PDB entry 7ZRJ | electron microscopy, 3.70 A resolution | chains A and C of the 4 polymer chains in the assembly

Chain A:
Molecule: Potassium-transporting ATPase potassium-binding subunit
From: Escherichia coli
UniProt: P03959 (KDPA_ECOLI); residue numbers follow UniProt; this construct covers 1-557
Sequence (557 residues; each row starts with the number of its first residue):
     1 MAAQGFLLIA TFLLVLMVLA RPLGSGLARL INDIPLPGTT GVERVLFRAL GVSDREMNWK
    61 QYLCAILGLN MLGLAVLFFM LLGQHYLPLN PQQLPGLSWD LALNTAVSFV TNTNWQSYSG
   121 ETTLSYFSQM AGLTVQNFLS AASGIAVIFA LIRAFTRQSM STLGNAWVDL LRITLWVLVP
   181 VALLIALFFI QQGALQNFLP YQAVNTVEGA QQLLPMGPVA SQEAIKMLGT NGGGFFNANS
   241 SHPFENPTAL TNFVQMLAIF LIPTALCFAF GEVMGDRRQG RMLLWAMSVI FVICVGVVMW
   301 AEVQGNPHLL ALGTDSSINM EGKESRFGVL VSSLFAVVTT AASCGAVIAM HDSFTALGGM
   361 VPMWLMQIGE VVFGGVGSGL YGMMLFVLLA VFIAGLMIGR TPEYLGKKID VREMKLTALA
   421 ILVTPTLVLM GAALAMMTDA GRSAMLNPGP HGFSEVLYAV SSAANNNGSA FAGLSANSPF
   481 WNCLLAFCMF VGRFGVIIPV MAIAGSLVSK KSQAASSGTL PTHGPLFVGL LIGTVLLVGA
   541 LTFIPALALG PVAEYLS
Ion coordination: K+ site 1: Asn112, Thr113, Thr230, Asn231, Ser343, Cys344, Asn466, Asn467; K+ site 2 near Ile421 (its only coordinating residue here); K+ site 3 near Thr424 (its only coordinating residue here); K+ site 4 near Gly468 (its only coordinating residue here)
Curated features (UniProtKB/Swiss-Prot):
  - mutagenesis: Gly232 (G232A/S: Decrease in K(+) affinity and loss of cation selectivity)

Chain C:
Molecule: Potassium-transporting ATPase KdpC subunit
From: Escherichia coli
UniProt: P03961 (KDPC_ECOLI); numbering as in UniProt (aligned over 1-190)
Sequence (190 residues; numbered 1 to 190; the number before each row is that of its first residue):
     1 MSGLRPALST FIFLLLITGG VYPLLTTVLG QWWFPWQANG SLIREGDTVR GSALIGQNFT
    61 GNGYFHGRPS ATAEMPYNPQ ASGGSNLAVS NPELDKLIAA RVAALRAANP DASASVPVEL
   121 VTASASGLDN NITPQAAAWQ IPRVAKARNL SVEQLTQLIA KYSQQPLVKY IGQPVVNIVE
   181 LNLALDKLDE
Curated features (UniProtKB/Swiss-Prot):
  - mutagenesis: Gln140 to Leu150 (Cell does not grow at low potassium concentrations)

Chain A / chain C interface:
Contacting residue pairs (188; chain A residue first):
  Gln4(A) with Lys169(C); Tyr170(C)
  Leu7(A) with Tyr170(C)
  Leu8(A) with Tyr170(C), hydrophobic; Ile171(C), hydrophobic
  Thr11(A) with Tyr170(C), hydrogen bond
  Leu46(A) with Phe13(C), hydrophobic
  Leu50(A) with Ser9(C), hydrogen bond (backbone-side chain); Thr10(C); Phe13(C), hydrophobic
  Gly51(A) with Pro6(C)
  Leu69(A) with Phe11(C), hydrophobic
  Leu72(A) with Leu8(C), hydrophobic; Phe11(C), hydrophobic
  Gly73(A) with Phe11(C)
  Val76(A) with Phe11(C), hydrophobic
  Glu121(A) with Pro79(C); Gln80(C); Ser82(C), hydrogen bond
  Thr122(A) with Gln80(C)
  Met130(A) with Gly19(C); Pro23(C)
  Ala131(A) with Gly19(C)
  Val135(A) with Leu15(C), hydrophobic; Thr18(C); Gly19(C)
  Phe138(A) with Thr18(C); Tyr22(C), hydrophobic
  Leu139(A) with Leu14(C), hydrophobic
  Trp167(A) with Pro6(C); Ala7(C), hydrophobic; Thr10(C)
  Leu171(A) with Thr10(C); Phe13(C), hydrophobic; Leu14(C), hydrophobic
  Thr174(A) with Leu14(C); Thr18(C)
  Leu175(A) with Phe13(C), hydrophobic; Ile17(C), hydrophobic
  Ala182(A) with Tyr22(C)
  Leu183(A) with Tyr22(C), hydrophobic; Leu25(C), hydrophobic; Thr26(C)
  Ala186(A) with Thr26(C)
  Leu187(A) with Leu29(C), hydrophobic; Trp33(C), hydrophobic
  Ile190(A) with Phe34(C); Gln37(C); Ala38(C), hydrophobic
  Gln191(A) with Phe34(C); Gln37(C), hydrogen bond (backbone-side chain)
  Gly193(A) with Gln37(C); Leu54(C)
  Ala194(A) with Gln37(C)
  Leu195(A) with Gln37(C); Ala38(C); Gly40(C)
  Gln196(A) with Pro23(C), hydrogen bond (side chain-backbone); Thr26(C), hydrogen bond; Thr27(C), hydrogen bond; Gln31(C), hydrogen bond (backbone-side chain); Ala38(C), hydrogen bond (backbone-backbone)
  Asn197(A) with Gln31(C); Ala38(C); Asn39(C); Gly40(C)
  Phe198(A) with Thr27(C)
  Leu199(A) with Asn39(C)
  Tyr201(A) with Gln80(C)
  Gln202(A) with Val49(C)
  Ala203(A) with Val49(C)
  Val204(A) with Val49(C), hydrophobic; Arg50(C); Gly51(C)
  Asn205(A) with Val49(C); Arg50(C)
  Thr206(A) with Arg50(C), hydrogen bond (backbone-side chain); Gln57(C), hydrogen bond; Phe59(C)
  Val207(A) with Arg50(C); Phe59(C), hydrophobic; Tyr64(C); Leu183(C), hydrophobic
  Glu208(A) with Asn58(C); Phe59(C); Thr60(C), hydrogen bond (side chain-backbone)
  Gln212(A) with Gln57(C); Tyr77(C); Pro79(C)
  Leu213(A) with Pro79(C); Gln80(C)
  Leu214(A) with Leu42(C), hydrophobic; Ile55(C), hydrophobic; Pro79(C), hydrophobic
  Pro215(A) with Pro79(C)
  Met216(A) with Gly40(C)
  Ser221(A) with Tyr22(C), hydrogen bond (backbone-side chain); Pro23(C); Thr26(C)
  Ala224(A) with Tyr22(C)
  Ile225(A) with Tyr22(C)
  Phe236(A) with Ser82(C)
  Asn237(A) with Ser82(C); Gly83(C)
  Ala238(A) with Ser82(C), hydrogen bond (backbone-backbone); Ser126(C)
  Ser241(A) with Ser126(C)
  His242(A) with Ile55(C); Ser82(C); Leu128(C)
  Pro243(A) with Leu54(C); Leu128(C)
  Phe244(A) with Gly40(C); Leu54(C), hydrophobic; Ile55(C), hydrophobic
  Pro247(A) with Leu54(C), hydrophobic
  Ala249(A) with Ile171(C); Gly172(C)
  Leu250(A) with Leu167(C), hydrophobic
  Phe253(A) with Ile171(C), hydrophobic
  Asn306(A) with Val89(C); Leu94(C)
  His308(A) with Asp95(C)
  Leu309(A) with Ile98(C), hydrophobic; Val118(C), hydrophobic
  Leu312(A) with Asp95(C); Ile98(C), hydrophobic; Ala99(C); Val102(C)
  Gly313(A) with Val102(C); Arg106(C); Ala114(C); Val116(C), hydrogen bond (backbone-backbone)
  Thr314(A) with Ser115(C); Val116(C)
  Asp315(A) with Ser115(C); Val116(C), hydrogen bond (backbone-backbone); Pro117(C); Val118(C)
  Ser316(A) with Val118(C)
  Ile318(A) with Val118(C)
  Met320(A) with Arg68(C), hydrogen bond (backbone-side chain); Val118(C), hydrophobic; Thr122(C); Ala123(C)
  Glu321(A) with Ser85(C), hydrogen bond; Leu94(C); Thr122(C); Ala123(C), hydrogen bond (side chain-backbone)
  Gly322(A) with Ala123(C), hydrogen bond (backbone-backbone); Ala125(C)
  Lys323(A) with Arg68(C), hydrogen bond (backbone-side chain); Ser124(C); Ala125(C), hydrogen bond (backbone-backbone)
  Glu324(A) with Arg68(C); Ala125(C); Ser126(C), hydrogen bond (side chain-backbone); Asp129(C)
  Ser325(A) with Arg68(C); Asp129(C), hydrogen bond; Asn131(C), hydrogen bond; Gln173(C)
  Arg326(A) with Asp129(C), salt bridge; Asn131(C); Gly172(C); Gln173(C), hydrogen bond (backbone-backbone)
  Gly328(A) with Gln173(C)
  Val331(A) with Ile171(C)
  Ile348(A) with Ala125(C)
  Ala349(A) with Ala125(C), hydrophobic
  Met350(A) with Gly83(C); Ser85(C); Asn86(C); Ala125(C)
  Asp352(A) with Asn86(C)
  Ser353(A) with Ser85(C); Leu87(C), hydrogen bond (side chain-backbone)
  Phe354(A) with Val89(C)
  Thr355(A) with Val89(C)
  Leu446(A) with Asn86(C)
  Asn447(A) with Asn86(C); Leu87(C); Ala88(C), hydrogen bond (side chain-backbone); Asn91(C)
  Pro448(A) with Asn91(C)
  His451(A) with Ala88(C)
  Ala472(A) with Asn86(C), hydrogen bond (backbone-side chain)
  Gly473(A) with Asn86(C)
Also at the interface, not in a pair above, chain A (101 interface residues in all): Thr134, Gln136, Ala210, Asn319, Val329, Ala356, Glu455, Glu554
Also at the interface, not in a pair above, chain C (86 interface residues in all): Gly3, Gly20, Gly30, Ser52, Gly56, Met75, Ala81, Ser90, Glu119, Val121, Pro166, Val175

In short:
Chain A and chain C form an interface of 101 and 86 residues respectively, with 29 hydrogen bonds and 1 salt
bridge. Polar contacts include Arg326(A)-Asp129(C), Thr11(A)-Tyr170(C) and Leu50(A)-Ser9(C). From UniProt: one
mutagenesis site on chain A; 11 mutagenesis sites on chain C.
Chain A is Potassium-transporting ATPase potassium-binding subunit and chain C is Potassium-transporting
ATPase KdpC subunit, both from Escherichia coli; the structure, Cryo-EM structure of the KdpFABC complex in a
nucleotide-free E1 conformation loaded with K+, was determined by electron microscopy together with 7ZRD,
7ZRE, 7ZRG, 7ZRH, 7ZRI, 7ZRK, 7ZRL and 7ZRM from the same study.
